7AFA - chains 1 and N of the 9 polymer chains in the assembly; structure by electron microscopy, 2.95 A resolution.

Chain 1:
Molecule: 16SrRNA (head domain of the 30S ribosome)
Source organism: Escherichia coli
Sequence (1541 nucleotides; row label = number of the first residue in the row):
     1 AAAUUGAAGA GUUUGAUCAU GGCUCAGAUU GAACGCUGGC GGCAGGCCUA ACACAUGCAA
    61 GUCGAACGGU AACAGGAAGA AGCUUGCUUC UUUGCUGACG AGUGGCGGAC GGGUGAGUAA
   121 UGUCUGGGAA ACUGCCUGAU GGAGGGGGAU AACUACUGGA AACGGUAGCU AAUACCGCAU
   181 AACGUCGCAA GACCAAAGAG GGGGACCUUC GGGCCUCUUG CCAUCGGAUG UGCCCAGAUG
   241 GGAUUAGCUA GUAGGUGGGG UAACGGCUCA CCUAGGCGAC GAUCCCUAGC UGGUCUGAGA
   301 GGAUGACCAG CCACACUGGA ACUGAGACAC GGUCCAGACU CCUACGGGAG GCAGCAGUGG
   361 GGAAUAUUGC ACAAUGGGCG CAAGCCUGAU GCAGCCAUGC CGCGUGUAUG AAGAAGGCCU
   421 UCGGGUUGUA AAGUACUUUC AGCGGGGAGG AAGGGAGUAA AGUUAAUACC UUUGCUCAUU
   481 GACGUUACCC GCAGAAGAAG CACCGGCUAA CUCCGUGCCA GCAGCCXCGG UAAUACGGAG
   541 GGUGCAAGCG UUAAUCGGAA UUACUGGGCG UAAAGCGCAC GCAGGCGGUU UGUUAAGUCA
   601 GAUGUGAAAU CCCCGGGCUC AACCUGGGAA CUGCAUCUGA UACUGGCAAG CUUGAGUCUC
   661 GUAGAGGGGG GUAGAAUUCC AGGUGUAGCG GUGAAAUGCG UAGAGAUCUG GAGGAAUACC
   721 GGUGGCGAAG GCGGCCCCCU GGACGAAGAC UGACGCUCAG GUGCGAAAGC GUGGGGAGCA
   781 AACAGGAUUA GAUACCCUGG UAGUCCACGC CGUAAACGAU GUCGACUUGG AGGUUGUGCC
   841 CUUGAGGCGU GGCUUCCGGA GCUAACGCGU UAAGUCGACC GCCUGGGGAG UACGGCCGCA
   901 AGGUUAAAAC UCAAAUGAAU UGACGGGGGC CCGCACAAGC GGUGGAGCAU GUGGUUUAAU
   961 UCGAUGXAAC GCGAAGAACC UUACCUGGUC UUGACAUCCA CGGAAGUUUU CAGAGAUGAG
  1021 AAUGUGCCUU CGGGAACCGU GAGACAGGUG CUGCAUGGCU GUCGUCAGCU CGUGUUGUGA
  1081 AAUGUUGGGU UAAGUCCCGC AACGAGCGCA ACCCUUAUCC UUUGUUGCCA GCGGUCCGGC
  1141 CGGGAACUCA AAGGAGACUG CCAGUGAUAA ACUGGAGGAA GGUGGGGAUG ACGUCAAGUC
  1201 AUCAUGGCCC UUACGACCAG GGCUACACAC GUGCUACAAU GGCGCAUACA AAGAGAAGCG
  1261 ACCUCGCGAG AGCAAGCGGA CCUCAUAAAG UGCGUCGUAG UCCGGAUUGG AGUCUGCAAC
  1321 UCGACUCCAU GAAGUCGGAA UCGCUAGUAA UCGUGGAUCA GAAUGCCACG GUGAAUACGU
  1381 UCCCGGCCUU GUACACACCG CCCGUXACAC CAUGGGAGUG GGUUGCAAAA GAAGUAGGUA
  1441 GCUUAACCUU CGGGAGGGCG CUUACCACUU UGUGAUUCAU GACUGGGGUG AAGUCGUAAC
  1501 AAGGUAACCG UAGGGGAACC UGCGGUUGGA UCACCUCCUU A
Not modelled in the structure: 1-930, 1387-1541
Modified positions: PSU (pseudouridine-5'-monophosphate) at position 516, G7M (N7-methyl-guanosine-5'-monophosphate) at position 527, 2MG (2N-methylguanosine-5'-monophosphate) at position 966, 5MC (5-methylcytidine-5'-monophosphate) at position 967, 2MG (2N-methylguanosine-5'-monophosphate) at position 1207, 4OC (4n,o2'-methylcytidine-5'-monophosphate) at position 1401, 5MC (5-methylcytidine-5'-monophosphate) at position 1406, UR3 (3-methyluridine-5'-monophoshate) at position 1497, 2MG (2N-methylguanosine-5'-monophosphate) at position 1515, MA6 (6N-dimethyladenosine-5'-monophoshate) at position 1517, MA6 (6N-dimethyladenosine-5'-monophoshate) at position 1518
Metal / ion sites: Mg2+ site 1 near A937 (its only coordinating residue here); Mg2+ site 2: G944, G945; Mg2+ site 3: A964, U1199; Mg2+ site 4 near C972 (its only coordinating residue here); Mg2+ site 5 near C980 (its only coordinating residue here); Mg2+ site 6: C1054, A1197, G1198; Mg2+ site 7: C1054, A1197; Mg2+ site 8 near G1068 (its only coordinating residue here); Mg2+ site 9 near C1069 (its only coordinating residue here); Mg2+ site 10: U1085, U1086, G1099; Mg2+ site 11 near A1110 (its only coordinating residue here); Mg2+ site 12 near U1224 (its only coordinating residue here); 4 more Mg2+ sites not listed

Chain N:
Molecule: 30S ribosomal protein S14
Source organism: Escherichia coli
UniProt: C3SR07 (C3SR07_ECOLX); residues 1-101 here = UniProt positions 1-101
Sequence (101 residues; row label = number of the first residue in the row):
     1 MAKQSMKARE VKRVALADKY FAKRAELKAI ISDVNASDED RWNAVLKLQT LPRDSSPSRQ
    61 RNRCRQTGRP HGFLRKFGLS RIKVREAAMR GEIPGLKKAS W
Not modelled in the structure: 1

Chain 1 / chain N interface:
Pairs across the interface (77; chain 1 residue first):
  G973(1) with Arg69(N), sugar contact; Arg81(N), hydrogen bond to the phosphate
  A974(1) with Arg69(N), salt bridge to the phosphate; His71(N), hydrogen bond to the sugar; Arg81(N), salt bridge to the phosphate
  A975(1) with Gly72(N), sugar contact
  G976(1) with His71(N), salt bridge to the phosphate; Gly72(N), hydrogen bond to the phosphate
  A977(1) with Arg61(N), salt bridge to the phosphate; His71(N), phosphate contact
  C979(1) with Arg53(N), sugar contact; Ser58(N), hydrogen bond to the base; Arg59(N), hydrogen bond to the base
  C980(1) with Arg13(N), hydrogen bond to the phosphate; Arg59(N), hydrogen bond to the sugar
  U981(1) with Arg9(N), salt bridge to the phosphate; Arg13(N), salt bridge to the phosphate; Arg61(N), hydrogen bond to the sugar; Arg63(N), hydrogen bond to the phosphate
  U982(1) with Arg63(N), salt bridge to the phosphate; Pro70(N), phosphate contact
  A983(1) with Met6(N), phosphate contact; Arg9(N), salt bridge to the phosphate
  A994(1) with Ser5(N), base contact; Ala8(N), sugar contact
  C995(1) with Ala8(N), sugar contact
  U1007(1) with Lys19(N), salt bridge to the phosphate
  G1047(1) with Gln4(N), phosphate contact
  G1048(1) with Lys3(N), phosphate contact; Gln4(N), hydrogen bond to the phosphate
  U1049(1) with Ala2(N), base contact; Lys3(N), phosphate contact
  C1059(1) with Arg85(N), hydrogen bond to the phosphate
  U1060(1) with Arg85(N), salt bridge to the phosphate
  C1114(1) with Ser100(N), hydrogen bond to the sugar
  U1115(1) with Ser100(N), sugar contact; Trp101(N), hydrogen bond to the sugar
  G1186(1) with Ser100(N), base contact; Trp101(N), base contact
  G1187(1) with Ser100(N), hydrogen bond to the base
  A1188(1) with Lys98(N), hydrogen bond to the phosphate; Ser100(N), hydrogen bond to the sugar
  U1189(1) with Lys98(N), salt bridge to the phosphate
  U1202(1) with Thr67(N), hydrogen bond to the sugar; Arg69(N), hydrogen bond to the sugar; Ile82(N), base contact; Lys83(N), base contact
  C1203(1) with Ala2(N), phosphate contact; Thr67(N), sugar contact
  A1216(1) with Lys3(N), salt bridge to the phosphate; Ser5(N), hydrogen bond to the phosphate
  C1217(1) with Ser5(N), phosphate contact; Arg9(N), salt bridge to the phosphate
  C1218(1) with Lys12(N), salt bridge to the phosphate
  A1219(1) with Arg53(N), hydrogen bond to the phosphate; Arg59(N), salt bridge to the phosphate
  G1220(1) with Arg53(N), salt bridge to the phosphate
  A1257(1) with Phe21(N), base contact
  G1316(1) with Lys28(N), salt bridge to the phosphate
  C1317(1) with Arg24(N), salt bridge to the phosphate; Lys28(N), salt bridge to the phosphate; Leu48(N), sugar contact; Gln49(N), sugar contact; Arg53(N), hydrogen bond to the base; Ser56(N), phosphate contact; Pro57(N), phosphate contact; Arg59(N), base contact
  U1358(1) with Phe73(N), sugar contact; Leu74(N), phosphate contact; Arg75(N), hydrogen bond to the phosphate
  C1359(1) with Asn62(N), phosphate contact; Phe73(N), phosphate contact; Arg75(N), salt bridge to the phosphate
  A1360(1) with Ser58(N), hydrogen bond to the base; Arg75(N), salt bridge to the phosphate
  A1368(1) with Trp101(N), phosphate contact
  C1369(1) with Trp101(N), hydrogen bond to the phosphate
Also at the interface, not in a pair above, chain 1 (43 interface residues in all): G1006, U1009, G1272, A1357
Also at the interface, not in a pair above, chain N (41 interface residues in all): Lys23, Val34, Gln60

In short:
43 residues of chain 1 face 41 of chain N across their interface, with 24 hydrogen bonds and 21 salt bridges.
Polar pairs include C979(1)-Ser58(N), C979(1)-Arg59(N) and G1187(1)-Ser100(N). The Mg2+ site 2 is built by
G944(1) and G945(1).
Here chain 1 is 16SrRNA (head domain of the 30S ribosome) and chain N is 30S ribosomal protein S14, both from
Escherichia coli. Entry 7AFA (Bacterial 30S ribosomal subunit assembly complex state F (head domain)) was
determined by electron microscopy together with 7AF3, 7AF5, 7AF8, 7AFD, 7AFH, 7AFI and 17 further entries from
the same study.
